PDB entry 8SOC | electron microscopy, 3.50 A resolution | chains C and G of the 4 polymer chains in the assembly

== Chain C ==
Protein: Guanine nucleotide-binding protein G(I)/G(S)/G(T) subunit beta-1
Organism: Bos taurus
UniProt: P62871 (GBB1_BOVIN); numbering as in UniProt (aligned over 1-340)
Chain sequence (340 residues; each row starts with the number of its first residue):
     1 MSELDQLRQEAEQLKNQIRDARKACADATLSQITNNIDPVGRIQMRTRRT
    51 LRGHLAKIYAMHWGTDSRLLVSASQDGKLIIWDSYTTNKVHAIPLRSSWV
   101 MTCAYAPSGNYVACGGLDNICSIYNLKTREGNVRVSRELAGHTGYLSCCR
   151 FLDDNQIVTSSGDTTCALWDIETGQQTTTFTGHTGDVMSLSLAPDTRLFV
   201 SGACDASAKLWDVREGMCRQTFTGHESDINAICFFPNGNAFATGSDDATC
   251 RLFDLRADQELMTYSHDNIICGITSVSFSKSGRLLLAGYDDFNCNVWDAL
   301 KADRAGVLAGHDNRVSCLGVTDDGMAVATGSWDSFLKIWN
Disordered / not traced: 1
Swiss-Prot annotation at these positions:
  - modified residue: Ser2 (N-acetylserine), His266 (Phosphohistidine)

== Chain G ==
Protein: Guanine nucleotide-binding protein G(I)/G(S)/G(O) subunit gamma-2
Organism: Bos taurus
UniProt: P63212 (GBG2_BOVIN); residues 1-71 here = UniProt positions 1-71
Chain sequence (77 residues; each row starts with the number of its first residue; numbers below 1 keep their minus sign (His-5 is residue -5)):
    -5 HHHHHHMASNNTASIAQARKLVEQLKMEANIDRIKVSKAAADLMAYCEAH
    45 AKEDPLLTPVPASENPFREKKFFSAIL
Disordered / not traced: -5 to 3, 68-71
Construct notes: expression tag (-5 to 0); engineered mutation Ser68 (Cys in P63212)
Swiss-Prot annotation at these positions:
  - modified residue: Ala2 (N-acetylalanine)

== How chain C and chain G interact ==
Residue-residue contacts (93; chain C residue first):
  Glu3(C) with Ile9(G); Arg13(G), salt bridge
  Leu4(C) with Ser8(G); Ile9(G), hydrophobic; Ala12(G), hydrophobic
  Leu7(C) with Ala12(G); Arg13(G); Val16(G)
  Ala11(C) with Val16(G), hydrophobic; Leu19(G)
  Leu14(C) with Leu19(G); Lys20(G); Ala23(G), hydrophobic
  Lys15(C) with Leu19(G)
  Ile18(C) with Leu19(G); Ala23(G), hydrophobic; Arg27(G)
  Ala21(C) with Arg27(G)
  Arg22(C) with Arg27(G)
  Cys25(C) with Arg27(G); Ile28(G), hydrogen bond (side chain-backbone); Lys29(G); Val30(G), hydrogen bond (backbone-backbone)
  Ala26(C) with Val30(G), hydrophobic
  Asp27(C) with Lys29(G); Val30(G), hydrogen bond (side chain-backbone); Ser31(G), hydrogen bond
  Ala28(C) with Val30(G)
  Leu30(C) with Ala34(G), hydrophobic
  Ile33(C) with Ser31(G); Ala34(G), hydrophobic; Met38(G), hydrophobic
  Ile37(C) with Met38(G), hydrophobic
  Val40(C) with Leu51(G), hydrophobic
  Arg48(C) with Arg62(G)
  Arg49(C) with Pro60(G); Phe61(G), hydrogen bond (side chain-backbone)
  Arg68(C) with Phe67(G)
  Tyr85(C) with Phe61(G), hydrophobic; Phe67(G)
  Thr86(C) with Phe67(G)
  Met217(C) with Met21(G), hydrophobic
  Cys218(C) with Gln18(G), hydrogen bond (backbone-side chain); Met21(G); Glu22(G), hydrogen bond
  Arg219(C) with Glu22(G)
  Gln220(C) with Glu22(G); Ile25(G)
  Thr221(C) with Glu22(G), hydrogen bond
  Phe235(C) with Leu37(G), hydrophobic; Tyr40(G), hydrophobic; Cys41(G), hydrophobic
  Pro236(C) with Tyr40(G), hydrophobic
  Asn237(C) with Leu37(G); Tyr40(G)
  Ala240(C) with Leu37(G), hydrophobic
  Asp254(C) with Ala33(G); Leu37(G)
  Arg256(C) with Arg27(G); Ile28(G), hydrogen bond (backbone-backbone); Ala33(G), hydrogen bond (side chain-backbone); Asp36(G), salt bridge; Leu37(G)
  Ala257(C) with Ile28(G); Ala33(G), hydrophobic
  Asp258(C) with Ile25(G); Arg27(G), salt bridge
  Gln259(C) with Val30(G)
  Leu261(C) with Val30(G), hydrophobic; Leu37(G), hydrophobic
  Ser279(C) with Asp48(G), hydrogen bond; Leu50(G)
  Lys280(C) with Glu47(G), hydrogen bond (side chain-backbone); Asp48(G), hydrogen bond (backbone-side chain)
  Ser281(C) with Tyr40(G); Cys41(G); His44(G); Asp48(G), hydrogen bond
  Arg283(C) with Cys41(G); Leu51(G)
  Leu284(C) with Leu50(G); Leu51(G)
  Asp323(C) with Pro49(G)
  Gly324(C) with Pro49(G); Leu50(G)
  Met325(C) with Pro49(G), hydrophobic; Pro60(G); Phe61(G), hydrophobic
  Ala326(C) with Phe61(G), hydrophobic
  Val327(C) with Leu50(G), hydrophobic
  Ile338(C) with Phe61(G), hydrophobic
  Asn340(C) with Asn59(G), hydrogen bond; Phe61(G)
Interface residues without a listed pair, chain C (57 interface residues in all): Glu10, Ala24, Ile43, Ser84, Asn239, Gly282, Leu300, Val320
Interface residues without a listed pair, chain G (40 interface residues in all): Leu15, Lys32, Ala45, Glu58, Lys64

== Overview ==
57 residues of chain C face 40 of chain G across their interface; the contacts include 15 hydrogen bonds and 3
salt bridges. Polar pairs include Glu3(C)-Arg13(G), Arg256(C)-Asp36(G) and Asp258(C)-Arg27(G).
Here chain C is Guanine nucleotide-binding protein G(I)/G(S)/G(T) subunit beta-1 and chain G is Guanine
nucleotide-binding protein G(I)/G(S)/G(O) subunit gamma-2, both from Bos taurus. Entry 8SOC (Phosphoinositide
phosphate 3 kinase gamma bound with ADP and Gbetagamma) was determined by electron microscopy (same
publication as 8SO9, 8SOA, 8SOB, 8SOD and 8SOE).
